PDB entry 8H67 | electron microscopy, 3.80 A resolution | chains D and L of the 15 polymer chains in the assembly

[Chain D]
Molecule: Non target DNA
Sequence (9 nucleotides; row label = number of the first residue in the row; numbers below 1 keep their minus sign (DT-3 is residue -3)):
    -3 TCCATGTTA

[Chain L]
Molecule: CRISPR associated protein Cas8
From: Synechocystis sp. PCC 6714
Reference sequence: A0A068N831 (A0A068N831_SYNY4); residues 33-551 here correspond to UniProt positions 1-519 (UniProt number = residue number - 32)
Chain sequence (603 residues; numbered -51 to 551; the number before each row is that of its first residue; numbers below 1 keep their minus sign (Met-51 is residue -51)):
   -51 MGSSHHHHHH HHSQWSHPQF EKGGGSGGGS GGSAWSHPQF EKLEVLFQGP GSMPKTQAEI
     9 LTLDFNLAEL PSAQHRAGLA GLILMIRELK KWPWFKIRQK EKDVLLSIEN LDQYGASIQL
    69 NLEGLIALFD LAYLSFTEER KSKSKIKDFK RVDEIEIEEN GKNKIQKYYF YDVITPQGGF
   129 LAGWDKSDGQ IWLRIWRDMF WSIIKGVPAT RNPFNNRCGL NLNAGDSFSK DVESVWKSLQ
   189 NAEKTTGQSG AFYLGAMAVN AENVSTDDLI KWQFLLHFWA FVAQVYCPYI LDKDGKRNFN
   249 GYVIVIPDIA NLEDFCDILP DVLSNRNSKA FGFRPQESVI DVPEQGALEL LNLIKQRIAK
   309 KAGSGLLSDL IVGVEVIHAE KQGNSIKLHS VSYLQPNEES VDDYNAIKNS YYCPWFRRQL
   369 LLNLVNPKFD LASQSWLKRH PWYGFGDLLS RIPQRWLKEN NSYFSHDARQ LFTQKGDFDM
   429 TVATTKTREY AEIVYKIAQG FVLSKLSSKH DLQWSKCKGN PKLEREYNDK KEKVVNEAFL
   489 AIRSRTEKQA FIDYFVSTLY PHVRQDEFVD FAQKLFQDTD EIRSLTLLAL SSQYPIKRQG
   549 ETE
Unresolved in the structure: -51 to 6, 92-117, 374-378, 424-433, 511-514, 548-551
Differences from the reference sequence: initiating methionine (-51); expression tag (-50 to 32)
Reported in the primary citation:
  - binding site for Non target DNA (chain D): Pro156, Asn332
  - binding site for Target DNA: Asn332, Ser333

[Chain D / chain L interface]
Contacting residue pairs (10; chain D residue first):
  DG2(D) - Pro156(L)  base contact
  DG2(D) - Asn332(L)  hydrogen bond to the base
  DT3(D) - Asn332(L)  base contact
  DT4(D) - Arg88(L)  phosphate contact
  DT4(D) - Tyr119(L)  hydrogen bond to the phosphate
  DA5(D) - Arg88(L)  phosphate contact
  DA5(D) - Lys89(L)  phosphate contact
  DA5(D) - Tyr119(L)  phosphate contact
  DA5(D) - Arg142(L)  sugar contact
  DA5(D) - Phe281(L)  sugar contact
Interface residues without a listed pair, chain L (8 interface residues in all): Lys329

[In short]
Chain D and chain L form an interface of 4 and 8 residues respectively; the contacts include 2 hydrogen bonds.
Polar contacts include DG2(D)-Asn332(L) and DT4(D)-Tyr119(L). The paper reports a binding site for Non target
DNA (chain D) at Pro156(L) and Asn332(L); a binding site for Target DNA at Asn332(L) and Ser333(L).
Chain D is Non target DNA and chain L is CRISPR associated protein Cas8 (Synechocystis sp. PCC 6714); the
structure, type I-B Cascade bound to a PAM-containing dsDNA target at 3.8 angstrom resolution, was determined
by electron microscopy (same publication as 8IP0).
